PDB entry 8VFX | electron microscopy, 2.65 A resolution | chains F and J of the 12 polymer chains in the assembly

Chain F:
Molecule: Histone H4
Organism: Homo sapiens
UniProt: P62805 (H4_HUMAN); residues 0-102 here correspond to UniProt positions 1-103 (UniProt number = residue number + 1)
Sequence (103 residues; each row starts with the number of its first residue; numbering starts at 0):
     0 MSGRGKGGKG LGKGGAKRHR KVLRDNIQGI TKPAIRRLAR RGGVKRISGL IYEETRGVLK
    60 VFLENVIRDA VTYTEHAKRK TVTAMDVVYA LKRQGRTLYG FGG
Not modelled in the structure: 0-19
UniProt features mapped onto this chain:
  - DNA-binding region: Lys16 to Lys20
  - modified residue: Ser1 (N-acetylserine), Arg3 (Asymmetric dimethylarginine), Lys5 (N6-(2-hydroxyisobutyryl)lysine), Lys8 (N6-(2-hydroxyisobutyryl)lysine), Lys12 (N6-(2-hydroxyisobutyryl)lysine), Lys16 (N6-(2-hydroxyisobutyryl)lysine), Lys20 (N6,N6,N6-trimethyllysine), Lys31 (N6-(2-hydroxyisobutyryl)lysine), Lys44 (N6-(2-hydroxyisobutyryl)lysine), Ser47 (Phosphoserine), Tyr51 (Phosphotyrosine), Lys59 (N6-(2-hydroxyisobutyryl)lysine), Lys77 (N6-(2-hydroxyisobutyryl)lysine), Lys79 (N6-(2-hydroxyisobutyryl)lysine), Thr80 (Phosphothreonine), Tyr88 (Phosphotyrosine), Lys91 (N6-(2-hydroxyisobutyryl)lysine)
  - cross-link (Glycyl lysine isopeptide (Lys-Gly)): Lys12 (interchain with G-Cter in SUMO2), Lys20 (interchain with G-Cter in SUMO2), Lys31 (interchain with G-Cter in SUMO2), Lys59 (interchain with G-Cter in SUMO2), Lys79 (interchain with G-Cter in SUMO2), Lys91 (interchain with G-Cter in SUMO2)

Chain J:
Molecule: 186-nt DNA strand
Sequence (186 nucleotides; row label = number of the first residue in the row):
     1 ATCTTTCCTA TTGCTTTAAA GGCAGAGGAC TGTATTGATC AGTCCAAACT TCTTTCTGCA
    61 TGTACATGGA AAACTGGCCA AGGCAAACAC GTCCGGAATG ATGGTATTTA AGAACAAACA
   121 TTCCCTGGTA TCAGCAAGTA CAGTGCCCTG CTGACAGAGC AGGAGACACA AAGTACCATC
   181 TCGGAT
Not modelled in the structure: 159-186

Chain F / chain J interface:
Pairs across the interface (12):
  Arg35(F) with DA80(J), salt bridge to the phosphate
  Arg45(F) with DC79(J), hydrogen bond to the sugar; DA80(J), phosphate contact
  Ile46(F) with DC79(J), sugar contact; DA80(J), hydrogen bond to the phosphate
  Ser47(F) with DC79(J), hydrogen bond to the phosphate
  Gly48(F) with DC79(J), hydrogen bond to the phosphate
  Arg78(F) with DG100(J), phosphate contact
  Lys79(F) with DT99(J), salt bridge to the phosphate; DG100(J), hydrogen bond to the phosphate
  Thr80(F) with DT99(J), phosphate contact; DG100(J), hydrogen bond to the phosphate
Other interface residues (no listed pair), chain F (9 interface residues in all): Lys44
Other interface residues (no listed pair), chain J (5 interface residues in all): DC78

Overview:
9 residues of chain F face 5 of chain J across their interface; the contacts include 6 hydrogen bonds and 2
salt bridges. Polar pairs include Arg45(F)-DC79(J), Ile46(F)-DA80(J) and Ser47(F)-DC79(J). From UniProt: a
DNA-binding region on chain F.
Chain F is Histone H4 (Homo sapiens) and chain J is a 186-nt DNA strand; the structure, Cryo-EM structure of
186bp ALBN1 nucleosome aided by scFv, was determined by electron microscopy together with 8VFY and 8VFZ from
the same study.
